PDB entry 5WJ5 | electron microscopy, 3.72 A resolution | chains A and B of the 4 polymer chains in the assembly

== Chain A (and B) ==
Name: Mucolipin-1
From: Homo sapiens
Notes: chain B of this document is another copy of the same molecule, construct and numbering; everything in this record applies to it too
UniProt: Q9GZU1 (MCLN1_HUMAN); residue numbers follow UniProt; this construct covers 1-580
Amino-acid sequence (580 residues; row label = number of the first residue in the row):
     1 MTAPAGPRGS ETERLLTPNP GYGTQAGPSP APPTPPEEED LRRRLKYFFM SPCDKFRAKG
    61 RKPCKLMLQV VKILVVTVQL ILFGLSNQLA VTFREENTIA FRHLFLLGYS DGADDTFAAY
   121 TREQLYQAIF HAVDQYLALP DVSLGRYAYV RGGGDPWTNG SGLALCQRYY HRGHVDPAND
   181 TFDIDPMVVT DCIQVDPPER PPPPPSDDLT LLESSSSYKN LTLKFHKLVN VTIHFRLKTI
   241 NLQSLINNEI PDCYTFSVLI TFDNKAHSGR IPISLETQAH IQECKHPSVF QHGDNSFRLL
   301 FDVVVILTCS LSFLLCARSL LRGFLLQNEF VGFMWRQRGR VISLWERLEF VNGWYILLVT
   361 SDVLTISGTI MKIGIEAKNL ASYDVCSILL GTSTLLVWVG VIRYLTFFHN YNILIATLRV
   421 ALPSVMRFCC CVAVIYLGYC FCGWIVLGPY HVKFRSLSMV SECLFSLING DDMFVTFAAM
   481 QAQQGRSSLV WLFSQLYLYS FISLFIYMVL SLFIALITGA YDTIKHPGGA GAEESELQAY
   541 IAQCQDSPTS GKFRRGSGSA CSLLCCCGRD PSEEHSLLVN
Not modelled in the structure: 1-59, 206-215, 527-580
Swiss-Prot annotation at these positions:
  - region: Arg42 to Lys62 (Interaction with phosphoinositides), Leu107 to Thr121 (Extracellular/lumenal pore loop), Cys565 to Cys567 (Required for palmitoylation and association with membranes)
  - motif: Glu11 to Leu16 (Dileucine motif), Asn469 to Phe474 (Selectivity filter), Glu573 to Leu578 (Dileucine internalization motif)
  - modified residue (Phosphoserine): Ser10, Ser557, Ser559
  - glycosylation: Asn230 (N-linked (GlcNAc...) asparagine)
  - natural variant: Leu106 (L106P: In ML4), Arg172 to Asn580 (deletion: In ML4 and LECD), Cys192 to Asn580 (deletion: In LECD), Thr232 (T232P: In ML4 and LECD), Leu259 (L259P: In LECD; uncertain significance), Gln291 to Asn580 (deletion: In LECD), Val331 (V331L: In a breast cancer sample), Gln337 to Asn580 (deletion: In LECD), Asp362 (D362Y: In ML4), Arg403 (R403C: In ML4), Phe408 (deletion: In ML4), Trp444 to Asn580 (deletion: In LECD; uncertain significance), 3 further natural variant entries in UniProt
  - mutagenesis: Leu15 to Leu16 (No effect on localization to lysosomes), Leu15 (L15A: Abolishes localization to lysosomes and leads to expression at the cell membrane; when associated with A-577), Arg42 to Arg44 (Reduces PtdIns(4,5)P2 sensitivity), Arg44 to Lys46 (Abolishes interaction with PDCD6 and decreases formation of aberrant endosomes upon overexpression), Arg44 (R44A: Abolishes interaction with PDCD6), Leu45 (L45A: Abolishes interaction with PDCD6), Tyr47 to Phe49 (Abolishes interaction with PDCD6), Arg61 to Lys62 (Reduces PtdIns(3,5)P2 sensitivity), Tyr109 (Y109G: Abolishes formation and extrusion of tubulo-vesicular structures and decreases lysosomal exocytosis when overexpressed), Ser110 (S110C: Modulates ion conduction; when associoated with C-112 and C-113), Asp111 (D111Q: Modulates inhibition by Ca(2+) at different pH levels but does not abolish channel inward rectification; when associated with Q-114 and Q-115), Gly112 (G112C: Modulates ion conduction; when associoated with C-110 and C-113), 11 further mutagenesis entries in UniProt
Cystine bridges: Cys166-Cys192, Cys253-Cys284
From the paper describing this entry:
  - contacts within the chain: Asn97-Tyr147 (hydrogen bond), Arg102-Asp114 (salt bridge), His103-Asp111, Leu104-His131, Val432-Val509 (hydrophobic contact), Val432-Phe513 (hydrophobic contact), Tyr436-Ser461
  - disease-associated variants - T232P, D362Y: decreased localization (citing earlier work)
  - mutagenesis - C429G, F513A: unchanged expression
  - mutagenesis - C429G, Y436A, F465A, Y499A, F513A: abolished signaling in response to ML-SA1
  - mutagenesis - Y436A, F465A, Y499A: abolished signaling in response to PtdIns(3,5)P2
  - mutagenesis - C429G, F513A: unchanged signaling in response to PtdIns(3,5)P2

== Interface between chain A and chain B ==
Pairs across the interface - 147 pairs, chain A then chain B:
  Thr116(A) - Asp111(B)
  Tyr120(A) - Ile99(B)  hydrophobic
  Tyr120(A) - His103(B)  hydrogen bond
  Tyr120(A) - Asp111(B)
  Tyr120(A) - Leu144(B)  hydrogen bond (backbone-backbone)
  Thr121(A) - Leu104(B)
  Thr121(A) - Val142(B)
  Thr121(A) - Leu144(B)
  Arg122(A) - Pro140(B)  hydrogen bond (side chain-backbone)
  Arg122(A) - Asp141(B)  hydrogen bond (side chain-backbone)
  Arg122(A) - Val142(B)  hydrogen bond (backbone-backbone)
  Arg122(A) - Ser143(B)
  Arg122(A) - Leu144(B)
  Glu123(A) - Val142(B)
  Leu125(A) - Leu144(B)  hydrophobic
  Tyr170(A) - Leu242(B)  hydrophobic
  Tyr170(A) - Leu245(B)
  Val175(A) - Arg146(B)
  Val175(A) - Ile240(B)  hydrophobic
  Val175(A) - Leu242(B)  hydrophobic
  Asp176(A) - Ile240(B)
  Pro177(A) - Ala148(B)  hydrophobic
  Pro177(A) - Lys238(B)
  Asp180(A) - Cys284(B)  hydrogen bond
  Asp180(A) - Lys285(B)  hydrogen bond (side chain-backbone)
  Phe182(A) - Ile250(B)  hydrophobic
  Phe182(A) - Pro251(B)
  Pro186(A) - Leu245(B)  hydrophobic
  Lys265(A) - Gln243(B)
  Ala266(A) - Phe93(B)
  Ala266(A) - Glu96(B)
  Ala266(A) - Gln243(B)
  His267(A) - Phe93(B)
  His267(A) - Gly145(B)
  His267(A) - Leu242(B)
  Ser268(A) - Phe93(B)
  Ser268(A) - Glu96(B)
  Ser268(A) - Asn97(B)  hydrogen bond (backbone-side chain)
  Ser268(A) - Ala100(B)
  Ser268(A) - Tyr147(B)  hydrogen bond (backbone-side chain)
  Gly269(A) - Ala100(B)
  Gly269(A) - Leu144(B)
  Gly269(A) - Gly145(B)
  Gly269(A) - Tyr147(B)  hydrogen bond (backbone-side chain)
  Arg270(A) - Glu96(B)
  Arg270(A) - Ile99(B)
  Ile271(A) - Leu144(B)  hydrophobic
  Ser424(A) - Leu414(B)
  Arg427(A) - Asn410(B)
  Arg427(A) - Tyr411(B)
  Arg427(A) - Leu414(B)
  Phe428(A) - Leu414(B)
  Cys431(A) - Ile402(B)
  Cys431(A) - Leu405(B)  hydrophobic
  Cys431(A) - Ile415(B)  hydrophobic
  Val434(A) - Trp398(B)
  Val434(A) - Val401(B)  hydrophobic
  Ile435(A) - Ile402(B)  hydrophobic
  Leu437(A) - Trp398(B)  hydrophobic
  Gly438(A) - Leu395(B)
  Gly438(A) - Trp398(B)
  Tyr439(A) - Leu395(B)  hydrophobic
  Phe441(A) - Thr77(B)
  Phe441(A) - Leu80(B)  hydrophobic
  Phe441(A) - Ile81(B)  hydrophobic
  Phe441(A) - Thr394(B)
  Phe441(A) - Trp398(B)
  Cys442(A) - Gly391(B)  hydrogen bond (side chain-backbone)
  Cys442(A) - Thr392(B)
  Cys442(A) - Leu395(B)  hydrophobic
  Trp444(A) - Leu80(B)  hydrophobic
  Trp444(A) - Ile81(B)  hydrophobic
  Trp444(A) - Gly84(B)
  Trp444(A) - Leu85(B)
  Trp444(A) - Gln88(B)  hydrogen bond
  Ile445(A) - Leu80(B)  hydrophobic
  Ile445(A) - Gly84(B)
  Ile445(A) - Ser387(B)
  Ile445(A) - Leu390(B)  hydrophobic
  Ile445(A) - Gly391(B)
  Val446(A) - Ser387(B)
  Val446(A) - Ile388(B)  hydrophobic
  Pro449(A) - Val91(B)
  Tyr450(A) - Asp384(B)  hydrogen bond
  Arg455(A) - Gln88(B)  hydrogen bond (backbone-side chain)
  Arg455(A) - Thr92(B)
  Arg455(A) - Glu95(B)  salt bridge
  Ser456(A) - Gln88(B)
  Asn469(A) - Asn469(B)
  Gly470(A) - Asn469(B)
  Gly470(A) - Gly470(B)
  Gly470(A) - Asp471(B)
  Asp471(A) - Asp471(B)
  Asp472(A) - Asp471(B)  hydrogen bond (backbone-side chain)
  Met473(A) - Phe465(B)
  Met473(A) - Ser466(B)
  Met473(A) - Asn469(B)
  Met473(A) - Asp471(B)  hydrogen bond (backbone-side chain)
  Phe474(A) - Lys453(B)
  Phe474(A) - Cys463(B)  hydrophobic
  Phe474(A) - Ser466(B)
  Phe474(A) - Asp471(B)  hydrogen bond (backbone-side chain)
  Phe474(A) - Asp472(B)
  Phe477(A) - Glu462(B)
  Gln481(A) - Ser456(B)
  Gln481(A) - Ser458(B)
  Gln481(A) - Met459(B)
  Gln481(A) - Glu462(B)  hydrogen bond
  Arg486(A) - Glu276(B)
  Arg486(A) - Thr277(B)
  Ser487(A) - Asp384(B)  hydrogen bond
  Val490(A) - Asp384(B)
  Trp491(A) - Ser458(B)
  Phe493(A) - Ile388(B)  hydrophobic
  Phe493(A) - Thr392(B)
  Gln495(A) - Glu462(B)  hydrogen bond
  Tyr499(A) - Tyr436(B)
  Tyr499(A) - Ser461(B)  hydrogen bond
  Tyr499(A) - Glu462(B)
  Tyr499(A) - Phe465(B)  hydrophobic
  Ile502(A) - Phe465(B)  hydrophobic
  Ile502(A) - Asn469(B)
  Ile506(A) - Asn469(B)
  Tyr507(A) - Ile468(B)
  Tyr507(A) - Leu510(B)  hydrophobic
  Tyr507(A) - Phe513(B)  hydrophobic
  Tyr507(A) - Ile517(B)
  Met508(A) - Leu418(B)
  Met508(A) - Val425(B)  hydrophobic
  Met508(A) - Ile517(B)  hydrophobic
  Ser511(A) - Phe513(B)
  Ser511(A) - Ile514(B)
  Ser511(A) - Ile517(B)
  Leu512(A) - Leu414(B)
  Leu512(A) - Thr417(B)
  Leu512(A) - Leu418(B)  hydrophobic
  Leu512(A) - Ile517(B)  hydrophobic
  Ile514(A) - Ile514(B)  hydrophobic
  Ala515(A) - Ile517(B)  hydrophobic
  Ala515(A) - Thr518(B)
  Ala515(A) - Tyr521(B)
  Leu516(A) - Leu414(B)  hydrophobic
  Leu516(A) - Tyr521(B)  hydrophobic
  Thr518(A) - Thr518(B)
  Gly519(A) - Tyr521(B)
  Asp522(A) - Asp522(B)
  Thr523(A) - Lys525(B)
Also at the interface, not in a pair above, chain A (75 interface residues in all): Ala119, Ala178, Phe225, His226, Gly448, Val475, Ala478, Leu489, Ser503
Also at the interface, not in a pair above, chain B (86 interface residues in all): Phe83, Asn87, Gln278, Tyr383, Val399, Leu422, Phe505
Interface features reported in the paper:
  - pairs named by the authors: Arg486(A)-Glu276(B), Phe465(B)-Tyr499(A) (pi stacking)

== Summary ==
75 residues of chain A and 86 residues of chain B are in contact, with 21 hydrogen bonds and 1 salt bridge.
Among the polar pairs are Arg455(A)-Glu95(B), Tyr120(A)-His103(B) and Arg122(A)-Pro140(B). The paper describes
a contact between Arg486(A) and Glu276(B); pi stacking between Phe465(B) and Tyr499(A). The paper reports that
C429G, Y436A and F465A of chain A, among others, abolish signaling in response to ML-SA1; contacts within the
chain involving Asn97(A), Tyr147(A) and Arg102(A) among others; 7 substitutions were tested in all.
Both chains are Mucolipin-1 (Homo sapiens). Entry 5WJ5 (Human TRPML1 channel structure in closed conformation)
was determined by electron microscopy, deposited together with 5WJ9.
